5EJK - chains E and M of the 16 polymer chains in the assembly; structure by X-ray diffraction, 3.80 A resolution.

Chain E:
Protein: Gag-Pro-Pol polyprotein
Source organism: Rous sarcoma virus (strain Prague C)
Notes: EC 3.4.23.-, 2.7.7.49, 2.7.7.7, 3.1.26.4, 2.7.7.-, 3.1.-.-
UniProt: P03354 (POL_RSVP); residues 1-270 here correspond to UniProt positions 1281-1550 (UniProt number = residue number + 1280)
Sequence (270 residues; row label = number of the first residue in the row):
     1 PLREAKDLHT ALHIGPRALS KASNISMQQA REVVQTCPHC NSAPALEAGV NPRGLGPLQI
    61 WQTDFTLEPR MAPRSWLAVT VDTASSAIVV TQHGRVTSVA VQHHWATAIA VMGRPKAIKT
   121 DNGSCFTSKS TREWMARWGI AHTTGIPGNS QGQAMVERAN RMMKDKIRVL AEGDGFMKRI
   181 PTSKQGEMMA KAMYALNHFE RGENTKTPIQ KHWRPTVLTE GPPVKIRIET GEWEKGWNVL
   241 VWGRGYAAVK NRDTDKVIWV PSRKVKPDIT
Not modelled in the structure: 270
Differences from the reference sequence: engineered mutation Ser23 (Cys1303 in P03354), Mse112 (Leu1392 in P03354), Mse135 (Leu1415 in P03354), Mse162 (Leu1442 in P03354), Mse163 (Leu1443 in P03354), Mse188 (Leu1468 in P03354), Mse189 (Leu1469 in P03354); conflict Lys166 (Arg1446 in P03354)
Modified / non-standard residues: Mse27, Mse71, Mse155, Mse177, Mse193 (selenomethionine; parent Met); Mse112, Mse135, Mse162, Mse163, Mse188, Mse189 (selenomethionine)
Ion coordination: Zn2+: His9, His13, Cys37, Cys40
Swiss-Prot annotation at these positions:
  - DNA-binding region: Pro222 to Thr270 (Integrase-type)
  - region: Asp268 to Thr270 (Involved in homooctamerization)
  - binding site (Zn(2+)): His9, His13, Cys37, Cys40
  - binding site (Mg(2+)): Asp64, Asp121, Glu157
Reported in the primary citation:
  - catalytic residues: Asp64, Asp121, Glu157
  - binding site for RSV Integrase: Thr66, Arg158, Arg161, Lys164, Glu229
  - binding site for RSV Integrase: Arg17, Arg31, Ser124, Arg227, Glu229, Lys266
  - mutagenesis - F199K: abolished catalytic activity on concerted integration (citing earlier work)
  - binding site for the 22-nt DNA strand (chain M): Arg17, Arg244, Arg263
  - binding site for the 22-nt DNA strand: Arg31, Arg227, Trp259, Arg263
  - mutagenesis - R244A, R244C: decreased catalytic activity (citing earlier work)
  - mutagenesis - W233A, W233E: abolished binding to viral DNA LTR sequence (citing earlier work)
  - mutagenesis - C23S/L112M/L135M/L162M/L163M/L188M/L189M: unchanged catalytic activity

Chain M:
Molecule: 22-nt DNA strand
Sequence (22 nucleotides; each row starts with the number of its first residue):
     1 AATGTTGTCT TATGCAATAC TC
Not modelled in the structure: 19-22

Chain E / chain M interface:
Residue-residue contacts (5; chain E residue first):
  Arg17(E) with DT8(M), base contact
  Arg31(E) with DT11(M), base contact
  Gln35(E) with DT10(M), phosphate contact
  Cys40(E) with DC9(M), phosphate contact
  Ala43(E) with DC9(M), phosphate contact
Other interface residues (no listed pair), chain E (7 interface residues in all): Gly15, Arg227
Other interface residues (no listed pair), chain M (5 interface residues in all): DA12

Overview:
Chain E and chain M form an interface of 7 and 5 residues respectively. From UniProt: a DNA-binding region, 4
Zn2+-binding residues and 3 Mg2+-binding residues on chain E. From the paper: catalytic residues Asp64(E),
Asp121(E) and Glu157(E); R244A and R244C of chain E reduce catalytic activity; 6 substitutions were tested in
all.
Here chain E is Gag-Pro-Pol polyprotein (Rous sarcoma virus (strain Prague C)) and chain M is a 22-nt DNA
strand. Entry 5EJK (Crystal structure of the Rous sarcoma virus intasome) was determined by X-ray diffraction.
